5VMT - chains A and C of the 4 polymer chains in the assembly; structure by X-ray diffraction, 2.50 A resolution.

Chain A (and C):
Protein: Glyceraldehyde-3-phosphate dehydrogenase
Source organism: Neisseria gonorrhoeae
Notes: EC 1.2.1.-; chain C of this document is another copy of the same molecule, construct and numbering; everything in this record applies to it too
UniProt: B4RPP8 (B4RPP8_NEIG2); residues 1-334 here correspond to UniProt positions 24-357 (UniProt number = residue number + 23)
Amino-acid sequence (342 residues; numbered -7 to 334; the number before each row is that of its first residue; numbers below 1 keep their minus sign (Met-7 is residue -7)):
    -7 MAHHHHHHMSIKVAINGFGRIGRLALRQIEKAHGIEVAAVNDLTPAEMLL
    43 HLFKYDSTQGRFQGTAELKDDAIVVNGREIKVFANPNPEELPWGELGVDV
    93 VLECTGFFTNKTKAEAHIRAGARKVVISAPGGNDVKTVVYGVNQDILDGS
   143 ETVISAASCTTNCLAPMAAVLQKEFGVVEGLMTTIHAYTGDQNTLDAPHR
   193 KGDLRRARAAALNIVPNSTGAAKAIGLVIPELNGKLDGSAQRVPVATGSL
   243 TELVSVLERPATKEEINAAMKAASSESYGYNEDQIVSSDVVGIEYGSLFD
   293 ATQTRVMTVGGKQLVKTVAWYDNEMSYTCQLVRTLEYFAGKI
Unresolved in the structure: -7 to 0, 334 (chain C: -7 to 3, 86-90, 334)
Construct notes: initiating methionine (-7); expression tag (-6 to 0)
Small-molecule neighbours: NAD (nicotinamide-adenine-dinucleotide): Asn8, Gly9, Phe10, Gly11, Arg12, Ile13, Asn33, Asp34, Leu35, Asn77, Pro78, Cys96, Thr97, Gly98, Phe99, Phe100, Thr101, Ser120, Ala121, Cys151, Thr181, Asn315, Glu316, Tyr319
Reported in the primary citation:
  - catalytic residues: Cys151
  - binding site for NAD: Leu35, Cys151
  - binding site for NAD: Thr181 to Asp183 (from molecular simulation)

Interface between chain A and chain C:
Residue-residue contacts (63; chain A residue first):
  Arg12(A) - Asp188(C)
  Arg15(A) - Asp188(C)  hydrogen bond (side chain-backbone)
  Asp34(A) - Pro190(C)
  Thr36(A) - Pro190(C)
  Met40(A) - His191(C)
  Met40(A) - Gly194(C)
  Met40(A) - Asp195(C)
  Met40(A) - Leu196(C)  hydrophobic
  Met40(A) - Ala199(C)  hydrophobic
  His43(A) - Leu196(C)
  Leu44(A) - Ala189(C)
  Leu44(A) - Pro190(C)
  Tyr47(A) - Asp188(C)
  Tyr47(A) - Arg200(C)
  Asp48(A) - Asp188(C)
  Asp48(A) - Arg200(C)
  Ser49(A) - Asp188(C)  hydrogen bond (backbone-side chain)
  Ser49(A) - Arg200(C)  hydrogen bond
  Ser49(A) - Leu204(C)
  Ser49(A) - Asn205(C)  hydrogen bond
  Thr50(A) - Leu204(C)
  Tyr180(A) - Thr186(C)
  Tyr180(A) - Leu187(C)  hydrophobic
  Tyr180(A) - Ala203(C)
  Thr181(A) - Leu187(C)
  Gln184(A) - Thr186(C)  hydrogen bond (backbone-side chain)
  Asn185(A) - Thr186(C)
  Thr186(A) - Tyr180(C)
  Thr186(A) - Thr181(C)
  Thr186(A) - Gln184(C)  hydrogen bond (side chain-backbone)
  Thr186(A) - Asn185(C)
  Thr186(A) - Thr186(C)  hydrogen bond
  Thr186(A) - Ala202(C)
  Leu187(A) - Tyr180(C)
  Leu187(A) - Thr181(C)
  Leu187(A) - Gly182(C)
  Leu187(A) - Ala238(C)
  Asp188(A) - Arg12(C)
  Asp188(A) - Arg15(C)  hydrogen bond (backbone-side chain)
  Asp188(A) - Tyr47(C)
  Asp188(A) - Asp48(C)
  Asp188(A) - Ser49(C)  hydrogen bond (side chain-backbone)
  Ala189(A) - Leu44(C)
  Pro190(A) - Asp34(C)
  Pro190(A) - Leu44(C)
  Gly194(A) - Met40(C)
  Asp195(A) - Met40(C)
  Leu196(A) - Glu39(C)
  Leu196(A) - Met40(C)  hydrophobic
  Leu196(A) - His43(C)
  Ala199(A) - Met40(C)  hydrophobic
  Arg200(A) - Tyr47(C)
  Arg200(A) - Asp48(C)
  Arg200(A) - Ser49(C)  hydrogen bond
  Ala202(A) - Thr186(C)
  Ala203(A) - Tyr180(C)
  Ala203(A) - Ala203(C)  hydrophobic
  Leu204(A) - Ser49(C)
  Leu204(A) - Thr50(C)
  Leu204(A) - Ala238(C)  hydrophobic
  Asn205(A) - Ser49(C)  hydrogen bond
  Ala238(A) - Leu187(C)
  Ala238(A) - Leu204(C)  hydrophobic
Also at the interface, not in a pair above, chain A (36 interface residues in all): Glu39, Leu41, Gly182, His191, Ala201, Glu316
Also at the interface, not in a pair above, chain C (35 interface residues in all): Thr36, Ala201, Glu316

Summary:
36 residues of chain A face 35 of chain C across their interface, with 11 hydrogen bonds. Polar contacts
include Arg15(A)-Asp188(C), Ser49(A)-Asp188(C) and Ser49(A)-Arg200(C). Ligands of chain A: NAD. From the
paper: the catalytic residue Cys151(A); a binding site for NAD at Leu35(A), Cys151(A) and Thr181(A).
Both chains are Glyceraldehyde-3-phosphate dehydrogenase (Neisseria gonorrhoeae). Entry 5VMT (Crystal
structure of a glyceraldehyde-3-phosphate dehydrogenase from Neisseria gonorrhoeae bound to NAD) was
determined by X-ray diffraction, deposited together with 6OK4.
